Entry 6BJ9 (X-ray diffraction, 1.53 A resolution); this record covers chain A.

[Chain A]
Molecule: Acetyl-CoA acetyltransferase A
Organism: Ascaris suum
UniProt: F1KYX0 (F1KYX0_ASCSU); residues 1-390 here correspond to UniProt positions 24-413 (UniProt number = residue number + 23)
Chain sequence (393 residues; row label = number of the first residue in the row; numbers below 1 keep their minus sign (Gly-2 is residue -2)):
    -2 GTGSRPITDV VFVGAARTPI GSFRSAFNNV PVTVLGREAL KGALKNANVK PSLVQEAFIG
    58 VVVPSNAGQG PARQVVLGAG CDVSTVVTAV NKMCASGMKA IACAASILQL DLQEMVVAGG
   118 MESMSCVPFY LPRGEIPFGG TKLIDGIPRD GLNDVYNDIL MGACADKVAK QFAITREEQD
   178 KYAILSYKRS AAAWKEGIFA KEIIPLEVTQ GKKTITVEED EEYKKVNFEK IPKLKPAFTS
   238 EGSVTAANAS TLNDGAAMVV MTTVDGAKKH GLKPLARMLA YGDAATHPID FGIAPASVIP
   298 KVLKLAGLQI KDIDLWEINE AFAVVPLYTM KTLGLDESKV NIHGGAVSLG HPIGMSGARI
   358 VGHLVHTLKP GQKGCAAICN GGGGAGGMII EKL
Not modelled in the structure: -2 to 1, 207-210
Sequence notes: expression tag (-2 to 0)
Bound ions: K+: Tyr184, Ala243, Ala244, Ala246, Val344

[In short]
Tyr184, Ala243, Ala244, Ala246 and Val344 form the K+ site.
Chain A is Acetyl-CoA acetyltransferase A (Ascaris suum); the structure, Crystal structure of Acat2 thiolase
from Ascaris suum, was determined by X-ray diffraction, deposited together with 6BJA.
